4BIY - chains A and B; structure by X-ray diffraction, 3.30 A resolution.

# Chain A (and B)
Molecule: Sensor protein cpxa
Source organism: Escherichia coli
Notes: EC 2.7.13.3; fragment: cytoplasmic region, residues 188-457; chain B of this document is another copy of the same molecule, construct and numbering; everything in this record applies to it too
Reference sequence: P0AE82 (CPXA_ECOLI); residue numbers follow UniProt; this construct covers 188-457
Chain sequence (298 residues; numbered 160 to 457; the number before each row is that of its first residue):
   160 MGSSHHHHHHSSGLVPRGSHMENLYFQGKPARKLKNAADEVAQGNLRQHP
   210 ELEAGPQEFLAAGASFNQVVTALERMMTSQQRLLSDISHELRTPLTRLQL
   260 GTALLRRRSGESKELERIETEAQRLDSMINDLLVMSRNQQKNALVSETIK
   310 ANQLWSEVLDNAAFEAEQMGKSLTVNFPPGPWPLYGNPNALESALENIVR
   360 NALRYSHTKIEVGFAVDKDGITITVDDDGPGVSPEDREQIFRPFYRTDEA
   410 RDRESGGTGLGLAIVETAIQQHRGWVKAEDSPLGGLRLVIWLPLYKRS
Unresolved in the structure: 160-219, 408-416, 457 (chain B: 160-223, 406-417, 457)
Differences from the reference sequence: expression tag (160-187); conflict V228 (Met in P0AE82)
Ligand contacts: ADP (adenosine-5'-diphosphate): R359, N360, A361, R363, Y364, D386, G390, V391, I399, Y404, R405, T406, D407, T417, G418, L419, G420, L421, A422, L445
Swiss-Prot annotation at these positions:
  - active site: H248 (Nucleophile)
  - binding site (ATP): H248 to R251, R359 to Y364, D386, R405, T406, G416 to L421
  - modified residue: H248 (Phosphohistidine)
What the authors report for this chain:
  - mutagenesis - N204Y, G222D, G222R, N356Y: decreased signaling
  - mutagenesis - A197V: unchanged signaling

# How chain A and chain B interact
Pairs across the interface (87; chain A residue first):
  F225(A) with F225(B), hydrophobic; V228(B), hydrophobic
  T230(A) with R432(B)
  A231(A) with A302(B)
  L232(A) with L232(B), hydrophobic; M236(B), hydrophobic
  R234(A) with Q430(B); R432(B)
  M235(A) with Q298(B); Q299(B); A302(B), hydrophobic; Q430(B)
  M236(A) with Q239(B)
  S238(A) with Q298(B), hydrogen bond (backbone-side chain); Q430(B), hydrogen bond
  Q239(A) with Q240(B); S295(B), hydrogen bond (side chain-backbone); Q298(B); Q299(B)
  R241(A) with E425(B), salt bridge; T426(B); Q429(B), hydrogen bond
  L242(A) with L291(B); M294(B), hydrophobic; S295(B); Q298(B)
  L243(A) with L243(B), hydrophobic; L291(B), hydrophobic
  D245(A) with P402(B)
  I246(A) with M287(B); L291(B), hydrophobic; F403(B), hydrophobic
  E249(A) with M287(B); P402(B); F403(B)
  L250(A) with L284(B); M287(B), hydrophobic
  P253(A) with E280(B); L284(B), hydrophobic
  R256(A) with R276(B); E280(B), salt bridge; R283(B); R405(B)
  L257(A) with L257(B), hydrophobic; I277(B); E280(B); A281(B)
  G260(A) with I277(B)
  T261(A) with I277(B)
  L264(A) with L264(B), hydrophobic; S271(B); E273(B); I277(B), hydrophobic
  R267(A) with E273(B), salt bridge
  E273(A) with L264(B); R267(B), salt bridge
  R276(A) with R256(B)
  I277(A) with L257(B); G260(B); T261(B)
  E280(A) with P253(B); R256(B), salt bridge
  R283(A) with T252(B); P253(B); R256(B)
  L284(A) with L250(B); P253(B), hydrophobic; L254(B), hydrophobic
  M287(A) with E249(B); L250(B), hydrophobic
  L291(A) with I246(B), hydrophobic
  L303(A) with M235(B), hydrophobic
  S305(A) with A231(B)
  Y344(A) with V228(B); A231(B), hydrophobic
  R401(A) with E249(B), salt bridge
  P402(A) with D245(B); E249(B)
  F403(A) with L250(B), hydrophobic
  A422(A) with L242(B)
  T426(A) with S238(B); L242(B)
  Q430(A) with R234(B); M235(B), hydrogen bond; S238(B)
  R432(A) with R234(B)
  Y454(A) with Q227(B)
Other interface residues (no listed pair), chain A (50 interface residues in all): Q227, L254, L263, S271, A281, A302, N346, I423
Other interface residues (no listed pair), chain B (53 interface residues in all): L274, I288, Y344, A422

# Overview
50 residues of chain A face 53 of chain B across their interface, with 5 hydrogen bonds and 6 salt bridges.
Polar pairs include R241(A)-E425(B), R256(A)-E280(B) and R267(A)-E273(B). Ligands of chain A: ADP. The paper
reports that N204Y, G222D and G222R of chain A, among others, reduce signaling; A197V of chain A leaves
signaling unchanged.
Chain A and chain B are both Sensor protein cpxa (Escherichia coli); the structure, Crystal structure of
CpxAHDC (monoclinic form 2), was determined by X-ray diffraction together with 4BIU, 4BIV, 4BIW and 4CB0 from
the same study.
